PDB entry 4EBE | X-ray diffraction, 2.10 A resolution | chains A and P of the 3 polymer chains in the assembly

# Chain A
Molecule: DNA polymerase iota
From: Homo sapiens
Notes: EC 2.7.7.7
UniProtKB: Q9UNA4 (POLI_HUMAN); residues 1-420 here correspond to UniProt positions 26-445 (UniProt number = residue number + 25)
Amino-acid sequence (420 residues; each row starts with the number of its first residue):
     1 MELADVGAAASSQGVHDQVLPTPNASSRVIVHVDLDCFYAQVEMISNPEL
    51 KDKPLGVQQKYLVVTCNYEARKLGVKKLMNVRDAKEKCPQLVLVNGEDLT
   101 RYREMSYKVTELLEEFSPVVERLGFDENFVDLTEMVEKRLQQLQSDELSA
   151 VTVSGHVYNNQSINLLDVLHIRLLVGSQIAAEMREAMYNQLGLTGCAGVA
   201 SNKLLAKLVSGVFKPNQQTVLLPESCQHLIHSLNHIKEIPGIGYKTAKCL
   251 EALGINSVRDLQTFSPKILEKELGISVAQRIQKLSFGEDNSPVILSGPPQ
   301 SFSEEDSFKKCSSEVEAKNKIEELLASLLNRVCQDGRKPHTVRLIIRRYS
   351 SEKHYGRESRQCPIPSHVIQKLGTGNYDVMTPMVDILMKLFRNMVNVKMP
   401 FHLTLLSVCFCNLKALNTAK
Disordered / not traced: 1-25, 336, 350-355, 372-377, 415-420
Ion coordination: Ca2+ site 1: Asp34, Glu127; Ca2+ site 2: Asp34, Leu35, Asp126 (together with 2'-deoxyadenosine 5'-triphosphate); Ca2+ site 3: Lys237, Ile239, Ile242 (shared with DC6(P) of chain P)
Small-molecule neighbours: 2'-deoxyadenosine 5'-triphosphate (DTP): Asp34, Leu35, Asp36, Cys37, Phe38, Tyr39, Val64, Thr65, Tyr68, Arg71, Lys77, Leu78, Asp126, Lys214
Curated features (UniProtKB/Swiss-Prot):
  - active site: Glu127 (Proton acceptor)
  - binding site (Mg(2+)): Asp34, Leu35, Asp126
  - binding site (Mn(2+)): Asp34, Leu35, Asp126
  - binding site (a 2'-deoxyribonucleoside 5'-triphosphate): Tyr39, Arg71
What the authors report for this chain:
  - binding site for the 9-nt DNA strand: Tyr61

# Chain P
Molecule: 7-nt DNA strand
Sequence (7 nucleotides; row label = number of the first residue in the row):
     1 AGGACCC
Modified / non-standard residues: DOC (2',3'-dideoxycytidine-5'-monophosphate) at position 7
Ion coordination: Ca2+: DC6 (shared with Lys237(A), Ile239(A), Ile242(A) of chain A)

# Chain A / chain P interface
Contacting residue pairs - 21 pairs, chain A then chain P:
  Leu123(A) with DC6(P), sugar contact
  Glu127(A) with DOC_7(P), sugar contact
  Lys207(A) with DOC_7(P), salt bridge to the phosphate
  Pro240(A) with DC6(P), phosphate contact
  Gly241(A) with DC5(P), phosphate contact; DC6(P), hydrogen bond to the phosphate
  Ile242(A) with DC6(P), phosphate contact
  Gly243(A) with DC5(P), hydrogen bond to the phosphate; DC6(P), phosphate contact
  Tyr244(A) with DC5(P), phosphate contact
  Lys245(A) with DA4(P), phosphate contact; DC5(P), hydrogen bond to the phosphate
  Thr246(A) with DA4(P), phosphate contact; DC5(P), hydrogen bond to the phosphate
  Arg343(A) with DA1(P), hydrogen bond to the base
  Glu358(A) with DG2(P), phosphate contact
  Ser359(A) with DA1(P), sugar contact; DG2(P), hydrogen bond to the phosphate
  Arg360(A) with DA1(P), phosphate contact; DG2(P), salt bridge to the phosphate
  Gln361(A) with DA1(P), hydrogen bond to the phosphate
Also at the interface, not in a pair above, chain A (18 interface residues in all): Gly124, Asp126, Ile239

# In short
18 residues of chain A face 6 of chain P across their interface; the contacts include 7 hydrogen bonds and 2
salt bridges. Among the polar pairs are Arg343(A)-DA1(P), Gly241(A)-DC6(P) and Gly243(A)-DC5(P). Ligands of
chain A: 2'-deoxyadenosine 5'-triphosphate. From the paper: a binding site for the 9-nt DNA strand at
Tyr61(A).
Chain A is DNA polymerase iota (Homo sapiens) and chain P is a 7-nt DNA strand; the structure,
Conformationally Restrained North-methanocarba-2'-deoxyadenosine Corrects the Error-Prone Nature of Human DNA
Polymerase Iota, was determined by X-ray diffraction, deposited together with 4EBC and 4EBD.
